Entry 8WA1 (electron microscopy, 2.80 A resolution); this record covers chains B and S of the 23 polymer chains in the assembly.

== Chain B ==
Protein: DNA-directed RNA polymerase subunit beta
From: Nicotiana tabacum
Reference sequence: P06271 (RPOB_TOBAC); numbering as in UniProt (aligned over 1-1070)
Amino-acid sequence (1070 residues; numbered 1 to 1070; the number before each row is that of its first residue):
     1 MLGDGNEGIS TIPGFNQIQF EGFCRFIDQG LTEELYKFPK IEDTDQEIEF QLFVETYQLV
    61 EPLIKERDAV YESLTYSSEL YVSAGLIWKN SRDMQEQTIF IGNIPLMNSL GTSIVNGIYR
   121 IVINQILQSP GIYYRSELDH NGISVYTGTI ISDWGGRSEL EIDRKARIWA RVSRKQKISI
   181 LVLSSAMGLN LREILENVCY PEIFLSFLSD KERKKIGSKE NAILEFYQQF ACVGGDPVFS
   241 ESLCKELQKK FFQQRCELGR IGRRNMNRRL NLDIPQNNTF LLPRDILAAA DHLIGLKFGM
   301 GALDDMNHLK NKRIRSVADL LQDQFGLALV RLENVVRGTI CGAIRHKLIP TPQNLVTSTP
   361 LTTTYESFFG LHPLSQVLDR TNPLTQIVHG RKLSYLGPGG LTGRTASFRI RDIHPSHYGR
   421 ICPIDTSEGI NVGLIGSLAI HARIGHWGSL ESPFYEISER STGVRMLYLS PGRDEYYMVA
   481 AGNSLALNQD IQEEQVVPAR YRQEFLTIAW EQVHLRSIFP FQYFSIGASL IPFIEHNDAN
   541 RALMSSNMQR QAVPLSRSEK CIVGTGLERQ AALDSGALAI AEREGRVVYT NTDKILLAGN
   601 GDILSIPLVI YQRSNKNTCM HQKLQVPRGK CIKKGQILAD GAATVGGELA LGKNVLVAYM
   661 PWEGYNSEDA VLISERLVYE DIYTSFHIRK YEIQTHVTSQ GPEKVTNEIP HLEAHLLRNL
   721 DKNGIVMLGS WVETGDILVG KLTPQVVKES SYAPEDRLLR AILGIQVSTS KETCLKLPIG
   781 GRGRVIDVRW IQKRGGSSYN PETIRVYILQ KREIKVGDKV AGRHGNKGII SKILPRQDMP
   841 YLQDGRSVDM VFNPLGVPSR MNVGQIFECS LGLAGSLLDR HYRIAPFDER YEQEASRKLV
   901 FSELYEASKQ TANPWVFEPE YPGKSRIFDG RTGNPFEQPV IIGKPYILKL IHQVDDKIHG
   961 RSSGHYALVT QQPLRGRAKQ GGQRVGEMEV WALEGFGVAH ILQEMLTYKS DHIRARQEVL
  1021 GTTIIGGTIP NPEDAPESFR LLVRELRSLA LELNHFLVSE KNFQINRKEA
Unresolved in the structure: 1-5, 209-250, 746-769, 1070
Ion coordination: Zn2+: Glu535, His536, Asp888, Glu889, Ser896

== Chain S ==
Molecule: 27-nt RNA strand
Sequence (27 nucleotides; numbered -27 to -1; the number before each row is that of its first residue; numbers below 1 keep their minus sign (C-27 is residue -27)):
   -27 CUAAUAACAG AGGACGUGGU AAUCGCA
Unresolved in the structure: -27 to -10
Ion coordination: Mg2+: A-1 (shared with 3 residues of chain C)

== Chain B / chain S interface ==
Residue-residue contacts (13):
  Gln376(B) with U-5(S), hydrogen bond to the phosphate
  Ser427(B) with G-3(S), phosphate contact
  Asn547(B) with C-2(S), phosphate contact
  Arg550(B) with G-3(S), salt bridge to the phosphate
  Gln551(B) with G-3(S), phosphate contact; C-2(S), hydrogen bond to the phosphate
  Lys819(B) with A-1(S), salt bridge to the phosphate
  Lys827(B) with A-1(S), salt bridge to the phosphate
  His952(B) with G-3(S), sugar contact; C-2(S), sugar contact
  Ala967(B) with G-9(S), phosphate contact
  Leu968(B) with G-9(S), hydrogen bond to the phosphate
  Leu974(B) with G-9(S), phosphate contact
Other interface residues (no listed pair), chain B (15 interface residues in all): Pro373, Glu428, Ile435, Tyr966
Other interface residues (no listed pair), chain S (6 interface residues in all): C-4

== Summary ==
15 residues of chain B face 6 of chain S across their interface, with 3 hydrogen bonds and 3 salt bridges.
Polar contacts include Gln376(B)-U-5(S), Gln551(B)-C-2(S) and Leu968(B)-G-9(S). Glu535(B), His536(B),
Asp888(B), Glu889(B) and Ser896(B) form the Zn2+ site.
Chain B is DNA-directed RNA polymerase subunit beta (Nicotiana tabacum) and chain S is a 27-nt RNA strand; the
structure, The cryo-EM structure of the Nicotiana tabacum PEP-PAP-TEC2, was determined by electron microscopy
(same publication as 8W9Z and 8WA0).
